1YKO - chains J and L of the 12 polymer chains in the assembly; structure by X-ray diffraction, 2.54 A resolution.

== Chain J (and L) ==
Name: Protocatechuate 3,4-dioxygenase beta chain
Organism: Pseudomonas putida
Notes: EC 1.13.11.3; chain L of this document is another copy of the same molecule, construct and numbering; everything in this record applies to it too
UniProtKB: P00437 (PCXB_PSEPU); residues 301-538 here correspond to UniProt positions 1-238 (UniProt number = residue number - 300)
Sequence (238 residues; row label = number of the first residue in the row):
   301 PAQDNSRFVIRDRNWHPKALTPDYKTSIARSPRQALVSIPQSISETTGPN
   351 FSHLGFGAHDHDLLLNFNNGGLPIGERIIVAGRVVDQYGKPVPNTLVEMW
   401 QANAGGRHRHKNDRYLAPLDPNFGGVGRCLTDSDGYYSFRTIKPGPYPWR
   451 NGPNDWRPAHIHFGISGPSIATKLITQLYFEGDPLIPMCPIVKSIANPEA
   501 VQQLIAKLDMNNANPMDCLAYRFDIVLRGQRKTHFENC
Modified / non-standard residues: Cys429 (s,s-(2-hydroxyethyl)thiocysteine; CME)
Construct notes: engineered mutation His408 (Tyr108 in P00437); modified residue (429)
Ion coordination: Fe ion: Tyr447, His460, His462

== Chain J / chain L interface ==
Pairs across the interface (14):
  Asp323(J) - Asn314(L)
  Asp323(J) - Lys318(L)  salt bridge
  Lys325(J) - Ala335(L)
  Lys325(J) - Leu336(L)  hydrogen bond (side chain-backbone)
  Lys325(J) - Ser338(L)  hydrogen bond
  Ile328(J) - Arg333(L)
  Ile328(J) - Ala335(L)  hydrophobic
  Arg450(J) - Pro340(L)
  Asn451(J) - Ser338(L)  hydrogen bond (backbone-side chain)
  Gly452(J) - Ser338(L)
  Pro453(J) - Ile310(L)  hydrophobic
  Pro453(J) - Ser338(L)
  Asn454(J) - Ile310(L)
  Lys493(J) - Asn314(L)

== Overview ==
9 residues of chain J face 8 of chain L across their interface, with 3 hydrogen bonds and 1 salt bridge. Polar
contacts include Asp323(J)-Lys318(L), Lys325(J)-Leu336(L) and Lys325(J)-Ser338(L). Tyr447(J), His460(J) and
His462(J) form the Fe ion site.
Chain J and chain L are both Protocatechuate 3,4-dioxygenase beta chain (Pseudomonas putida); the structure,
Protocatechuate 3,4-Dioxygenase Y408H mutant, was determined by X-ray diffraction, deposited together with
1YKK, 1YKL, 1YKM, 1YKN and 1YKP.
